PDB entry 1KLM | X-ray diffraction, 2.65 A resolution | chains A and B

== Chain A ==
Name: HIV-1 reverse transcriptase
Source organism: Human immunodeficiency virus 1
Notes: EC 2.7.7.49
Reference sequence: P04585 (POL_HV1H2); residues 1-560 here correspond to UniProt positions 587-1146 (UniProt number = residue number + 586)
Sequence (560 residues; row label = number of the first residue in the row):
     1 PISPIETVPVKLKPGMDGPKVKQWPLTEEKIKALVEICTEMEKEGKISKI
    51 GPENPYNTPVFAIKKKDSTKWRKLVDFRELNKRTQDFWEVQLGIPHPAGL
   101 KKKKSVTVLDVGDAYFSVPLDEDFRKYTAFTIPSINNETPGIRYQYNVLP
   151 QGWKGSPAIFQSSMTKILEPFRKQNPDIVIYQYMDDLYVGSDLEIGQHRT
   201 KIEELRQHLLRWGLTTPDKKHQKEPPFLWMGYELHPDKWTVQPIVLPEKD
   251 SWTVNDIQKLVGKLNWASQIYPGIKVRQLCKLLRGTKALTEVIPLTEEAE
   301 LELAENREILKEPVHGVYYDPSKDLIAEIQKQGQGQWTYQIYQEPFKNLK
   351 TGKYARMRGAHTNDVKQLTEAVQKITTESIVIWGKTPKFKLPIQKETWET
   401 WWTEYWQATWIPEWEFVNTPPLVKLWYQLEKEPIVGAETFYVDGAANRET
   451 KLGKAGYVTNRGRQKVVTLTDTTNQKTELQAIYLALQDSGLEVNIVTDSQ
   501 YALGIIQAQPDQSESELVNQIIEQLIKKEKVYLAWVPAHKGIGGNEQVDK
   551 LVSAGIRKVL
Unresolved in the structure: 1, 540-560
Construct notes: modified residue (280)
Modified / non-standard residues: Cys280 (3-sulfinoalanine; CSD)
Small-molecule neighbours: Delavirdine (SPP; (1-(5-methansulphonamido-1H-indol-2-yl-carbonyl)4-[methylamino)pyridinyl]piperazine): Leu100, Lys101, Lys102, Lys103, Lys104, Val106, Val179, Tyr181, Tyr188, Gly190, Glu224, Pro225, Pro226, Phe227, Trp229, Leu234, His235, Pro236, Tyr318
Reported in the primary citation:
  - binding site for Delavirdine: Lys103, Val106, Tyr188, Trp229, Pro236
  - conformationally variable residues (loop rearrangement, register shift, side-chain flip): Val106, Tyr181, Tyr188, Lys223 to Pro226, Pro236
  - mutagenesis - L100I, K103N, Y181C, P236A (2-fold), P236H (6-fold), P236L (25-fold), P236R (3-fold), P236T (8-fold): decreased binding to Delavirdine (citing earlier work)

== Chain B ==
Name: HIV-1 reverse transcriptase
Source organism: Human immunodeficiency virus 1
Notes: EC 2.7.7.49
Reference sequence: P04585 (POL_HV1H2); residues 1-440 here correspond to UniProt positions 587-1026 (UniProt number = residue number + 586)
Sequence (440 residues; row label = number of the first residue in the row):
     1 PISPIETVPVKLKPGMDGPKVKQWPLTEEKIKALVEICTEMEKEGKISKI
    51 GPENPYNTPVFAIKKKDSTKWRKLVDFRELNKRTQDFWEVQLGIPHPAGL
   101 KKKKSVTVLDVGDAYFSVPLDEDFRKYTAFTIPSINNETPGIRYQYNVLP
   151 QGWKGSPAIFQSSMTKILEPFRKQNPDIVIYQYMDDLYVGSDLEIGQHRT
   201 KIEELRQHLLRWGLTTPDKKHQKEPPFLWMGYELHPDKWTVQPIVLPEKD
   251 SWTVNDIQKLVGKLNWASQIYPGIKVRQLCKLLRGTKALTEVIPLTEEAE
   301 LELAENREILKEPVHGVYYDPSKDLIAEIQKQGQGQWTYQIYQEPFKNLK
   351 TGKYARMRGAHTNDVKQLTEAVQKITTESIVIWGKTPKFKLPIQKETWET
   401 WWTEYWQATWIPEWEFVNTPPLVKLWYQLEKEPIVGAETF
Unresolved in the structure: 1-5, 89-95, 216-231, 434-440

== How chain A and chain B interact ==
Residue-residue contacts (99):
  Val8(A) - Glu53(B)
  Pro9(A) - Glu53(B)
  Gln85(A) - Glu53(B)  hydrogen bond (side chain-backbone)
  Asp86(A) - Pro55(B)
  Phe87(A) - Pro52(B)
  Phe87(A) - Pro55(B)
  Trp88(A) - Pro52(B)  hydrogen bond (backbone-backbone)
  Trp88(A) - Asn54(B)
  Trp88(A) - Pro55(B)
  Trp88(A) - Tyr56(B)
  Trp88(A) - Asn57(B)
  Trp88(A) - Arg143(B)
  Gln91(A) - Asn137(B)  hydrogen bond (side chain-backbone)
  Gly93(A) - Asn137(B)  hydrogen bond (backbone-side chain)
  Pro95(A) - Asn136(B)
  Pro95(A) - Asn137(B)
  His96(A) - Asn136(B)  hydrogen bond (backbone-side chain)
  Gly99(A) - Asn136(B)
  Gly99(A) - Glu138(B)
  Leu100(A) - Asn136(B)
  Leu100(A) - Glu138(B)
  Gln161(A) - Pro140(B)
  Ser162(A) - Pro52(B)
  Glu169(A) - Lys49(B)
  Arg172(A) - Thr139(B)
  Val179(A) - Glu138(B)
  Ile180(A) - Glu138(B)
  Tyr181(A) - Asn137(B)
  Tyr181(A) - Glu138(B)
  Glu370(A) - Gln394(B)
  Gln373(A) - Glu396(B)
  Gln373(A) - Thr400(B)  hydrogen bond
  Thr376(A) - Trp401(B)
  Thr377(A) - Thr400(B)  hydrogen bond
  Ile380(A) - Leu26(B)
  Ile380(A) - Thr27(B)
  Val381(A) - Ile135(B)
  Val381(A) - Asn136(B)  hydrogen bond (backbone-backbone)
  Ile382(A) - Ile135(B)
  Ile382(A) - Asn136(B)
  Trp383(A) - Ile135(B)
  Gly384(A) - Thr27(B)
  Gly384(A) - Glu28(B)  hydrogen bond (backbone-backbone)
  Gly384(A) - Ile135(B)
  Trp402(A) - Lys331(B)  hydrogen bond (backbone-side chain)
  Trp402(A) - His361(B)
  Trp402(A) - Thr362(B)
  Trp402(A) - Asp364(B)  hydrogen bond
  Thr403(A) - Gly333(B)
  Thr403(A) - Gln334(B)  hydrogen bond
  Glu404(A) - Gly333(B)
  Glu404(A) - Gln334(B)
  Tyr405(A) - Lys331(B)  hydrogen bond (backbone-side chain)
  Trp406(A) - Lys331(B)
  Trp406(A) - Val417(B)
  Trp406(A) - Asn418(B)
  Trp406(A) - Thr419(B)
  Gln407(A) - Lys331(B)  hydrogen bond (backbone-side chain)
  Gln407(A) - Pro392(B)
  Gln407(A) - Ile393(B)
  Gln407(A) - Gln394(B)
  Ala408(A) - Asp364(B)
  Ala408(A) - Pro392(B)  hydrogen bond (backbone-backbone)
  Ala408(A) - Ile393(B)
  Thr409(A) - Asp364(B)  hydrogen bond (backbone-side chain)
  Trp410(A) - Thr362(B)  hydrogen bond (side chain-backbone)
  Trp410(A) - Asn363(B)
  Trp410(A) - Trp401(B)  hydrophobic
  Trp410(A) - Tyr405(B)
  Pro412(A) - Trp401(B)  hydrophobic
  Glu432(A) - Lys259(B)  salt bridge
  Pro433(A) - Asn255(B)
  Pro433(A) - Leu289(B)  hydrophobic
  Pro433(A) - Thr290(B)
  Val435(A) - Thr290(B)
  Thr439(A) - Lys287(B)
  Thr439(A) - Ala288(B)
  Thr439(A) - Leu289(B)  hydrogen bond (side chain-backbone)
  Tyr441(A) - Val254(B)
  Tyr441(A) - Gln258(B)
  Tyr441(A) - Gly285(B)
  Tyr441(A) - Thr286(B)
  Tyr441(A) - Lys287(B)  hydrogen bond (side chain-backbone)
  Val458(A) - Thr286(B)
  Asn460(A) - Thr286(B)
  Asn460(A) - Ala288(B)
  Asn494(A) - Leu289(B)
  Val496(A) - Leu289(B)  hydrophobic
  Leu503(A) - Pro421(B)  hydrophobic
  Gln507(A) - Thr419(B)  hydrogen bond (side chain-backbone)
  Gln507(A) - Pro421(B)
  Tyr532(A) - Asn255(B)  hydrogen bond
  Tyr532(A) - Leu289(B)  hydrophobic
  Ala534(A) - Asn255(B)
  Trp535(A) - Leu422(B)  hydrophobic
  Val536(A) - Gln258(B)
  Pro537(A) - Val261(B)  hydrophobic
  Pro537(A) - Gly262(B)
  Pro537(A) - Asn265(B)
Interface residues without a listed pair, chain A (61 interface residues in all): Glu89, Ile94, Ala158, Ile159, Ile434, Thr459, Gly504
Interface residues without a listed pair, chain B (57 interface residues in all): Pro25, Thr131, Gln332, Trp337, Val365, Leu368, Thr397, Pro420
The authors on this interface:
  - specific contacts: Lys101(A)-Glu138(B) (water-mediated contact)

== Overview ==
Chain A and chain B form an interface of 61 and 57 residues respectively; the contacts include 21 hydrogen
bonds and 1 salt bridge. Polar contacts include Glu432(A)-Lys259(B), Gln85(A)-Glu53(B) and Gln91(A)-Asn137(B).
The paper describes a water-mediated contact between Lys101(A) and Glu138(B). The paper reports a binding site
for Delavirdine at Lys103(A), Val106(A) and Tyr188(A) among others; L100I, K103N and Y181C of chain A, among
others, reduce binding to Delavirdine; 8 substitutions were tested in all.
Chain A is HIV-1 reverse transcriptase and chain B is HIV-1 reverse transcriptase, both from Human
immunodeficiency virus 1; the structure, HIV-1 reverse transcriptase complexed with bhap U-90152, was
determined by X-ray diffraction.
